PDB entry 8F2B | electron microscopy, 2.00 A resolution | chains P and R of the 7 polymer chains in the assembly

[Chain P]
Molecule: pramlintide analogue San45
Chain sequence (38 residues; each row starts with the number of its first residue):
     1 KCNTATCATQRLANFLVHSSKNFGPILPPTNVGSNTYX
Cystine bridges: Cys2-Cys7
Covalent attachments: N-hexadecanoyl-L-glutamic acid (D6M) linked to Lys21
Modified / non-standard residues: NH2 (amino group) at position 38

[Chain R]
Molecule: Calcitonin receptor
From: Homo sapiens
Reference sequence: P30988 (CALCR_HUMAN), isoform P30988-2; numbering as in UniProt (aligned over 25-474)
Chain sequence (501 residues; each row starts with the number of its first residue; numbers below 1 keep their minus sign (Met-7 is residue -7)):
    -7 MKTIIALSYIFCLVFADYKDDDDLEVLFQGPAAFSNQTYPTIEPKPFLYV
    43 VGRKKMMDAQYKCYDRMQQLPAYQGEGPYCNRTWDGWLCWDDTPAGVLSY
    93 QFCPDYFPDFDPSEKVTKYCDEKGVWFKHPENNRTWSNYTMCNAFTPEKL
   143 KNAYVLYYLAIVGHSLSIFTLVISLGIFVFFRSLGCQRVTLHKNMFLTYI
   193 LNSMIIIIHLVEVVPNGELVRRDPVSCKILHFFHQYMMACNYFWMLCEGI
   243 YLHTLIVVAVFTEKQRLRWYYLLGWGFPLVPTTIHAITRAVYFNDNCWLS
   293 VETHLLYIIHGPVMAALVVNFFFLLNIVRVLVTKMRETHEAESHMYLKAV
   343 KATMILVPLLGIQFVVFPWRPSNKMLGKIYDYVMHSLIHFQGFFVATIYC
   393 FCNNEVQTTVKRQWAQFKIQWNQRWGRRPSNRSARAAAAAAEAGDIPIYI
   443 CHQELRNEPANNQGEESAEIIPLNIIEQESSAPAGLEVLFQGPHHHHHHH
   493 H
Disordered / not traced: -7 to 40, 410-493
Cystine bridges: Cys55-Cys81, Cys72-Cys112, Cys95-Cys134, Cys219-Cys289
Covalent attachments: N-acetylglucosamine (NAG) linked to Asn73, Asn125, Asn130
Construct notes: expression tag (-7 to 24, 475-493); conflict Leu447 (Pro in P30988)
Ligand contacts:
  - N-hexadecanoyl-L-glutamic acid (D6M): Tyr149, Tyr150, Ile153, Ser157, Ile160, Phe161, Val164, Ile199, Val203, Pro207
  - P42 ((2S)-2-{[(1R)-1-hydroxyhexadecyl]oxy}-3-{[(1R)-1-hydroxyoctadecyl]oxy}propyl 2-(trimethylammonio)ethyl phosphate): Lys143, Tyr146, Val147, Tyr150, Leu151, Val154, Leu158, Tyr374, Ser378, Phe382, Phe385, Phe386
Curated features (UniProtKB/Swiss-Prot):
  - glycosylation (N-linked (GlcNAc...) asparagine): Asn28, Asn73, Asn125, Asn130
  - natural variant: Leu447 (L447P: Probable protective factor against osteoporosis)

[Interface between chain P and chain R]
Contacting residue pairs (81; chain P residue first):
  Lys1(P) - Val293(R)
  Lys1(P) - Glu294(R)  hydrogen bond (backbone-backbone)
  Lys1(P) - Tyr299(R)  hydrogen bond (backbone-side chain)
  Cys2(P) - Val293(R)  hydrogen bond (backbone-backbone)
  Cys2(P) - Tyr299(R)  hydrogen bond (backbone-side chain)
  Cys2(P) - Trp361(R)
  Asn3(P) - Pro360(R)
  Asn3(P) - Trp361(R)
  Asn3(P) - Arg362(R)  hydrogen bond (side chain-backbone)
  Thr4(P) - Tyr299(R)
  Thr4(P) - Met306(R)
  Thr4(P) - Pro360(R)
  Ala5(P) - Phe356(R)  hydrophobic
  Ala5(P) - Phe359(R)
  Ala5(P) - Pro360(R)  hydrogen bond (backbone-backbone)
  Ala5(P) - Tyr372(R)
  Ala5(P) - Met376(R)  hydrophobic
  Ala5(P) - Ile380(R)
  Thr6(P) - Tyr234(R)
  Thr6(P) - His302(R)  hydrogen bond
  Thr6(P) - Val305(R)
  Thr6(P) - Phe356(R)
  Cys7(P) - His302(R)  hydrogen bond
  Ala8(P) - His377(R)
  Ala8(P) - Ile380(R)  hydrophobic
  Thr9(P) - His381(R)
  Gln10(P) - His226(R)  hydrogen bond
  Gln10(P) - Met230(R)  hydrogen bond
  Gln10(P) - Val293(R)
  Leu12(P) - Ala145(R)  hydrophobic
  Leu12(P) - Leu148(R)
  Leu12(P) - Tyr149(R)
  Leu12(P) - His377(R)
  Ala13(P) - His201(R)
  Asn14(P) - Leu291(R)
  Asn14(P) - Ser292(R)
  Phe15(P) - Asp103(R)
  Phe15(P) - Lys141(R)
  Phe15(P) - Leu142(R)  hydrophobic
  Phe15(P) - Ala145(R)  hydrophobic
  Leu16(P) - Ala145(R)  hydrophobic
  Leu16(P) - Tyr149(R)  hydrophobic
  Leu16(P) - Val206(R)  hydrophobic
  Val17(P) - Val206(R)  hydrophobic
  Val17(P) - Leu291(R)  hydrophobic
  His18(P) - Pro104(R)
  Ser19(P) - Leu142(R)
  Lys21(P) - Tyr149(R)
  Lys21(P) - Val206(R)
  Lys21(P) - Pro207(R)
  Asn22(P) - Leu142(R)
  Phe23(P) - Leu142(R)
  Phe23(P) - Tyr146(R)  hydrophobic
  Ile26(P) - Asp101(R)
  Pro29(P) - Asp101(R)
  Pro29(P) - Asn135(R)
  Thr30(P) - Phe99(R)
  Thr30(P) - Asp101(R)  hydrogen bond (backbone-side chain)
  Thr30(P) - Asn135(R)  hydrogen bond (backbone-side chain)
  Asn31(P) - Trp79(R)
  Val32(P) - Phe102(R)  hydrophobic
  Val32(P) - Trp128(R)
  Val32(P) - Tyr131(R)
  Val32(P) - Thr132(R)
  Val32(P) - Asn135(R)
  Gly33(P) - Trp128(R)  hydrogen bond (backbone-side chain)
  Ser34(P) - His121(R)  hydrogen bond
  Ser34(P) - Glu123(R)  hydrogen bond
  Ser34(P) - Asn124(R)  hydrogen bond (backbone-side chain)
  Ser34(P) - Arg126(R)
  Asn35(P) - Arg126(R)  hydrogen bond (backbone-side chain)
  Thr36(P) - Trp79(R)
  Thr36(P) - Arg126(R)
  Thr36(P) - Trp128(R)
  Tyr37(P) - Gly78(R)
  Tyr37(P) - Trp79(R)
  Tyr37(P) - Arg126(R)
  Tyr37(P) - Trp128(R)  hydrogen bond (backbone-side chain)
  Tyr37(P) - Ser129(R)
  NH2_38(P) - Trp128(R)
  NH2_38(P) - Ser129(R)  hydrogen bond (backbone-side chain)
Also at the interface, not in a pair above, chain P (34 interface residues in all): Arg11, Ser20
Also at the interface, not in a pair above, chain R (56 interface residues in all): Asp77, Pro100, Ser105, Thr127, Ile198, Leu202, Val212, His296, Leu298, Leu309

[Overview]
The interface between chain P and chain R involves 34 residues on one side and 56 on the other; the contacts
include 19 hydrogen bonds. Among the polar pairs are Lys1(P)-Tyr299(R), Cys2(P)-Tyr299(R) and
Asn3(P)-Arg362(R). Bound to chain R: N-hexadecanoyl-L-glutamic acid and compound P42.
Here chain P is pramlintide analogue San45 and chain R is Calcitonin receptor (Homo sapiens). Entry 8F2B
(Amylin 3 Receptor in complex with Gs and Pramlintide analogue peptide San45) was determined by electron
microscopy together with 8F0J, 8F0K and 8F2A from the same study.
